Entry 3ZDQ (X-ray diffraction, 2.85 A resolution); this record covers chain A.

Chain A:
Molecule: ATP-binding cassette sub-family B member 10, mitochondrial
From: Homo sapiens
Notes: EC 3.6.3.43; fragment: abc transporter, residues 152-738
UniProt: Q9NRK6 (ABCBA_HUMAN); residue numbers follow UniProt; this construct covers 152-738
Chain sequence (595 residues; numbered 151 to 745; the number before each row is that of its first residue):
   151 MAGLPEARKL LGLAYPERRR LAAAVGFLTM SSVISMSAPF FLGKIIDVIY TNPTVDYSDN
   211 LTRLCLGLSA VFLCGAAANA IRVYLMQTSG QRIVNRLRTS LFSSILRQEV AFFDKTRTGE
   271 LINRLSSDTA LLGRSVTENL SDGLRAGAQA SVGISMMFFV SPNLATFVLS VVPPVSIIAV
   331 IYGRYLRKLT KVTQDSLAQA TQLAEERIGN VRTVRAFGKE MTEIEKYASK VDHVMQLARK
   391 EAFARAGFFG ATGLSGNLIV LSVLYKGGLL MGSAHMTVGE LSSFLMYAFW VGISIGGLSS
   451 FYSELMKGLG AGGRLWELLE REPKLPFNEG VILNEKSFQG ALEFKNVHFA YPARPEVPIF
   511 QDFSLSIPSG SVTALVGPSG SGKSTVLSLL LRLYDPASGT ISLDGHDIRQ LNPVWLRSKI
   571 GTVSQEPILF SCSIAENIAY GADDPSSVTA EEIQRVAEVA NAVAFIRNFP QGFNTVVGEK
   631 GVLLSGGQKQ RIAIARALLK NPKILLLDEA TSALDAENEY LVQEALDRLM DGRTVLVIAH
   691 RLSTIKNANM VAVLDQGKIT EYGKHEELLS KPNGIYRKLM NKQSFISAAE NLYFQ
Not modelled in the structure: 151-152, 723-745
Differences from the reference sequence: expression tag (151, 739-745)
Small-molecule neighbours: glycine (GLY): Arg-170, Tyr-234, Arg-242, Arg-389
Reported in the primary citation:
  - conformationally variable residues (loop rearrangement, side-chain flip): Gly-530 to Ser-534, Glu-659
  - mutagenesis - E659Q: abolished catalytic activity
  - catalytic residues: Glu-659

Summary:
Chain A binds glycine. The paper reports the catalytic residue Glu-659; E659Q abolishes catalytic activity.
Chain A is ATP-binding cassette sub-family B member 10, mitochondrial (Homo sapiens); the structure, Structure
of the human mitochondrial abc transporter, ABCB10 (nucleotide-free form), was determined by X-ray diffraction
(same publication as 4AYT, 4AYW and 4AYX).
